PDB entry 7YZI | electron microscopy, 3.83 A resolution | chains A and D of the 5 polymer chains in the assembly

[Chain A]
Protein: Adenylate cyclase
Source organism: Mycobacterium tuberculosis '98-R604 INH-RIF-EM'
Notes: EC 4.6.1.1
UniProtKB: P9WQ35 (CYA1_MYCTU); residue numbers follow UniProt; this construct covers 1-443
Amino-acid sequence (472 residues; numbered -25 to 446; the number before each row is that of its first residue; numbers below 1 keep their minus sign (Met-25 is residue -25)):
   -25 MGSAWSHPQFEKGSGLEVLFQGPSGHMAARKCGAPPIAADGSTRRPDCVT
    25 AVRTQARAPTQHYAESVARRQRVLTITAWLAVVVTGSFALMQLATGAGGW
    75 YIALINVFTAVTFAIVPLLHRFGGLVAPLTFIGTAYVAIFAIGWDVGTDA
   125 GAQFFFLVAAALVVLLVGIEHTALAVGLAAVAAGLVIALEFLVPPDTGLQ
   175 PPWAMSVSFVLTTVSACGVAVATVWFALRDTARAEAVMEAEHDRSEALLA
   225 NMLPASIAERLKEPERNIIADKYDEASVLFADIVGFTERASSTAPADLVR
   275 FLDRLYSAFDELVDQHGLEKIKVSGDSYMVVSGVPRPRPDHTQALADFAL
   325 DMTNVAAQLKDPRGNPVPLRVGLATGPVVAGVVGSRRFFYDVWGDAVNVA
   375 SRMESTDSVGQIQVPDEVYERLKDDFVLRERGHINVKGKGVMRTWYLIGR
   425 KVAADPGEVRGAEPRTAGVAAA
Unresolved in the structure: -25 to 40, 406-415, 429-446
Sequence notes: initiating methionine (-25); expression tag (-24 to 0, 444-446)
Ion coordination: Mn2+ site 1: Asp256, Ile257, Asp300 (together with ONM); Mn2+ site 2: Asp256, Asp300 (together with ONM)
Ligand contacts:
  - ONM, molecule 1: Phe254, Lys296, Met303, Asp365, Val366, Trp367, Gly368, Val371, Asn372
  - ONM, molecule 2: Asp256, Ile257, Val258, Phe260, Thr261, Ala264, Pro269, Leu272, Val273, Ser298, Gly299, Asp300, Arg344

[Chain D]
Protein: Nanobody Nb4
Source organism: Vicugna pacos
Notes: antibody fragment or engineered binder
Amino-acid sequence (128 residues; row label = number of the first residue in the row):
     4 MAQWQLVESGGGLVQAGGSLRLSCTASGIILSINSMGWYRQTAGNEREWV
    54 AFSTAGGSTTYADSVKGRFTISRDNAKNTVYLQMNSLKPEDTAVYYCNTP
   104 AGRVGGTWGQGTPVTVSSHHHHHHEPEA
Unresolved in the structure: 4-5, 123-131
Disulfides: Cys27-Cys100

[How chain A and chain D interact]
Contacting residue pairs (21; chain A residue first):
  Glu285(A) - Trp52(D)
  Glu285(A) - Arg106(D)  salt bridge
  Asp288(A) - Trp52(D)
  Gln289(A) - Tyr42(D)  hydrogen bond
  Gln289(A) - Trp52(D)
  Gln289(A) - Phe55(D)
  Gln289(A) - Thr63(D)
  His290(A) - Phe55(D)
  His290(A) - Thr57(D)
  Asp321(A) - Thr57(D)
  Asp321(A) - Ala58(D)  hydrogen bond (side chain-backbone)
  Asp325(A) - Ser38(D)  hydrogen bond
  Val329(A) - Pro103(D)  hydrophobic
  Gln332(A) - Val107(D)
  Gln332(A) - Gly108(D)
  Leu333(A) - Val107(D)  hydrophobic
  Arg424(A) - Ala58(D)  hydrogen bond (side chain-backbone)
  Lys425(A) - Ile36(D)
  Val426(A) - Ser35(D)  hydrogen bond (backbone-side chain)
  Val426(A) - Ile36(D)  hydrophobic
  Ala428(A) - Asn78(D)
Interface residues without a listed pair, chain A (14 interface residues in all): Arg312
Interface residues without a listed pair, chain D (17 interface residues in all): Gly59, Ser61, Ala104

[Overview]
14 residues of chain A and 17 residues of chain D are in contact, with 5 hydrogen bonds and 1 salt bridge.
Among the polar pairs are Glu285(A)-Arg106(D), Gln289(A)-Tyr42(D) and Asp321(A)-Ala58(D). Chain A binds ONM.
Here chain A is Adenylate cyclase (Mycobacterium tuberculosis '98-R604 INH-RIF-EM') and chain D is Nanobody
Nb4 (Vicugna pacos). Entry 7YZI (Structure of Mycobacterium tuberculosis adenylyl cyclase Rv1625c / Cya) was
determined by electron microscopy (same publication as 7YZ9 and 7YZK).
